Entry 6VOJ (electron microscopy, 4.34 A resolution (low resolution: residue-level contacts below are approximate; hydrogen-bond / salt-bridge calls are withheld)); this record covers chains A and D of the 26 polymer chains in the assembly.

Chain A:
Name: ATP synthase subunit alpha, chloroplastic
From: Spinacia oleracea
Notes: EC 7.1.2.2
UniProtKB: P06450 (ATPA_SPIOL); residue numbers follow UniProt; this construct covers 1-507
Sequence (507 residues; numbered 1 to 507; the number before each row is that of its first residue):
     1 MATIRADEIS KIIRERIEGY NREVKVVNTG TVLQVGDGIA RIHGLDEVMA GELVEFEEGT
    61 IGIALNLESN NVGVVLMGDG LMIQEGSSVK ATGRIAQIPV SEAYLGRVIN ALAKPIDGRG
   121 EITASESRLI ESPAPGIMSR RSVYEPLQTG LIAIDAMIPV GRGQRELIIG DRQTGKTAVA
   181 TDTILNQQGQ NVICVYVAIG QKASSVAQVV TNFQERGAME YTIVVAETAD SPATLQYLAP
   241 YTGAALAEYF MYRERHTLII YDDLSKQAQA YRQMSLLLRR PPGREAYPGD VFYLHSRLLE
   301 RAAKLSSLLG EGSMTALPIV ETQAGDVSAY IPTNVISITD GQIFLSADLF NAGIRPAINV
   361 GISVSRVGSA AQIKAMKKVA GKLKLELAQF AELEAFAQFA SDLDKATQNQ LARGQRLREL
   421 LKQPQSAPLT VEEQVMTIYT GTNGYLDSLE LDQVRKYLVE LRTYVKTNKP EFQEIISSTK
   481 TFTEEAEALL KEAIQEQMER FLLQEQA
Disordered / not traced: 1-6, 505-507
Small-molecule neighbours: ATP (adenosine-5'-triphosphate): Asp171, Arg172, Gln173, Thr174, Gly175, Lys176, Thr177, Ala178, Phe350, Arg355, Pro356, Gln423, Pro424, Gln425
Curated features (UniProtKB/Swiss-Prot):
  - binding site (ATP): Gly170 to Thr177
  - site: Ser363 (Required for activity)

Chain D:
Name: ATP synthase subunit beta, chloroplastic
From: Spinacia oleracea
Notes: EC 7.1.2.2
UniProtKB: P00825 (ATPB_SPIOL); numbering as in UniProt (aligned over 1-498)
Sequence (498 residues; numbered 1 to 498; the number before each row is that of its first residue):
     1 MRINPTTSDP GVSTLEKKNL GRIAQIIGPV LDVAFPPGKM PNIYNALIVK GRDTAGQPMN
    61 VTCEVQQLLG NNRVRAVAMS ATDGLTRGME VIDTGAPLSV PVGGATLGRI FNVLGEPVDN
   121 LGPVDTRTTS PIHRSAPAFT QLDTKLSIFE TGIKVVDLLA PYRRGGKIGL FGGAGVGKTV
   181 LIMELINNIA KAHGGVSVFG GVGERTREGN DLYMEMKESG VINEQNIAES KVALVYGQMN
   241 EPPGARMRVG LTALTMAEYF RDVNEQDVLL FIDNIFRFVQ AGSEVSALLG RMPSAVGYQP
   301 TLSTEMGSLQ ERITSTKEGS ITSIQAVYVP ADDLTDPAPA TTFAHLDATT VLSRGLAAKG
   361 IYPAVDPLDS TSTMLQPRIV GEEHYEIAQR VKETLQRYKE LQDIIAILGL DELSEEDRLT
   421 VARARKIERF LSQPFFVAEV FTGSPGKYVG LAETIRGFQL ILSGELDSLP EQAFYLVGNI
   481 DEATAKAMNL EMESKLKK
Disordered / not traced: 1-16, 497-498
Small-molecule neighbours:
  - ADP (adenosine-5'-diphosphate): Gly173, Ala174, Gly175, Val176, Gly177, Lys178, Thr179, Val180, Arg205, Glu208, Tyr362, Pro363, Phe435, Ala438, Phe441, Thr442
  - ATP (adenosine-5'-triphosphate): Ser372, Thr373, Gln376, Tyr385
Curated features (UniProtKB/Swiss-Prot):
  - binding site (ATP): Gly172 to Thr179

Interface between chain A and chain D:
Residue-residue contacts (69; chain A residue first):
  Leu33(A) - Gly70(D)
  Gln34(A) - Leu68(D)
  Gln34(A) - Leu69(D)
  Val35(A) - Leu68(D)
  Gly36(A) - Gln67(D)
  Asp37(A) - Gln66(D)
  Asp37(A) - Arg291(D)
  Gly80(A) - Ile43(D)
  Leu81(A) - Asn42(D)
  Leu81(A) - Ile43(D)
  Leu81(A) - Tyr44(D)
  Met82(A) - Asn42(D)
  Gln84(A) - Met40(D)
  Gln84(A) - Asn42(D)
  Glu85(A) - Pro37(D)
  Glu85(A) - Met40(D)
  Glu85(A) - Leu68(D)
  Ile116(A) - Phe139(D)
  Arg172(A) - Phe343(D)
  Arg172(A) - Thr349(D)
  Arg172(A) - Asp369(D)
  Gln173(A) - Asp347(D)
  Gln173(A) - Thr371(D)
  Lys202(A) - Glu311(D)
  Lys202(A) - His345(D)
  Lys202(A) - Leu346(D)
  Lys202(A) - Asp347(D)
  Ala203(A) - Phe139(D)
  Ala203(A) - Leu142(D)
  Ser204(A) - Leu142(D)
  Ala207(A) - Phe139(D)
  Ala207(A) - Leu142(D)
  Thr228(A) - Glu311(D)
  Ala229(A) - Thr304(D)
  Ala229(A) - His345(D)
  Asp230(A) - Ala136(D)
  Asp230(A) - Glu311(D)
  Ser231(A) - Thr304(D)
  Lys266(A) - Ser303(D)
  Lys266(A) - His345(D)
  Arg272(A) - Ser294(D)
  Arg272(A) - Ala295(D)
  Gln273(A) - Pro300(D)
  Gln273(A) - Thr301(D)
  Gln273(A) - Thr304(D)
  Leu276(A) - Met292(D)
  Leu276(A) - Pro293(D)
  Leu276(A) - Ser294(D)
  Leu277(A) - Arg291(D)
  Leu277(A) - Pro300(D)
  Arg279(A) - Gly290(D)
  Arg279(A) - Met292(D)
  Arg280(A) - Met292(D)
  Pro282(A) - Met292(D)
  Ala286(A) - Ser294(D)
  Ala286(A) - Ala295(D)
  Gln323(A) - Thr335(D)
  Ala324(A) - Thr335(D)
  Asp348(A) - Gln396(D)
  Asn351(A) - Leu368(D)
  Asn351(A) - Lys392(D)
  Asn351(A) - Glu393(D)
  Asn351(A) - Gln396(D)
  Ala352(A) - Glu393(D)
  Gly353(A) - Glu393(D)
  Gln398(A) - Leu413(D)
  Gln398(A) - Ser414(D)
  Gln398(A) - Asp417(D)
  Gln425(A) - Gln376(D)
Other interface residues (no listed pair), chain A (47 interface residues in all): Ile83, Val108, Asp117, Gln201, Val206, Thr211, Pro232, Pro281, Arg355
Other interface residues (no listed pair), chain D (54 interface residues in all): Gly38, Pro41, Thr140, Thr144, Leu302, Gly307, Ser308, Thr314, Ala340, Ala344, Ser372, Tyr385, Gln389, Glu412

Summary:
The interface between chain A and chain D involves 47 residues on one side and 54 on the other. ATP is bound
between chain A and chain D. Ligands of chain D: ADP.
Chain A is ATP synthase subunit alpha, chloroplastic and chain D is ATP synthase subunit beta, chloroplastic,
both from Spinacia oleracea; the structure, Chloroplast ATP synthase (R3, CF1FO), was determined by electron
microscopy together with 6VM1, 6VM4, 6VMB, 6VMD, 6VMG, 6VOF and 8 further entries from the same study.
